1OYT - chains H and I of the 3 polymer chains in the assembly; structure by X-ray diffraction, 1.67 A resolution.

Chain H:
Protein: thrombin heavy chain
From: Homo sapiens
Notes: EC 3.4.21.5
UniProtKB: P00734 (THRB_HUMAN); the construct lacks a stretch of the UniProt sequence and is renumbered around it, so the offset changes along the chain: 16-36 = UniProt 364-384; 37-60 = UniProt 386-409; 61-77 = UniProt 419-435; 78-97 = UniProt 437-456; 7 more segments
Amino-acid sequence (259 residues; each row starts with the number of its first residue; note: 3 numbers in that range are skipped by the numbering (no residue carries them; nothing is unmodelled there); a row labelled like 60A-60I holds insertion residues (60A, then the next letters in order)):
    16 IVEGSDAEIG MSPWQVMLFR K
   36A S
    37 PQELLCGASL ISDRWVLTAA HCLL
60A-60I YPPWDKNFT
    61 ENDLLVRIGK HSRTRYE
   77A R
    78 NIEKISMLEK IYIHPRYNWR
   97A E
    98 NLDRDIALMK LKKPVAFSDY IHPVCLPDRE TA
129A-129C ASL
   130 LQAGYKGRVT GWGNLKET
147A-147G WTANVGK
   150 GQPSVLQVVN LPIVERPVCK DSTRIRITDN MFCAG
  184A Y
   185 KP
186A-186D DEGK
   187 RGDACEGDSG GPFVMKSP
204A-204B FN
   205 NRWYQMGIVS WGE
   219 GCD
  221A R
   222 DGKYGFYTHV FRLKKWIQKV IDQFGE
Disordered / not traced: 147A-147G, 246-247
Disulfide bonds: Cys42-Cys58, Cys168-Cys182, Cys191-Cys220
Bound ions: Ca2+: Lys169, Thr172, Phe204A; Na+: Arg221A, Lys224
Ligand contacts: FSN ((3asr,4rs,8asr,8brs)-4-(2-(4-fluorobenzyl)-1,3-dioxodeacahydropyrrolo[3,4-a] pyrrolizin-4-yl)benzamidine): His57, Tyr60A, Trp60D, Glu97A, Asn98, Leu99, Ile174, Asp189, Ala190, Glu192, Ser195, Val213, Ser214, Trp215, Gly216, Gly219, Cys220, Gly226

Chain I:
Protein: Hirudin IIB
UniProtKB: P28506 (ITHF_HIRME); residues 1-11 here correspond to UniProt positions 55-65 (UniProt number = residue number + 54)
Amino-acid sequence (11 residues; numbered 1 to 11; the number before each row is that of its first residue):
     1 XFEEIPEEYL Q
Disordered / not traced: 7-11
Construct notes: modified residue (1)
Modified / non-standard residues: SIN (succinic acid) at position 1

Chain H / chain I interface:
Pairs across the interface (20):
  Phe34(H) - Phe2(I)  hydrophobic
  Gln38(H) - Phe2(I)
  Gln38(H) - Glu3(I)
  Gln38(H) - Glu4(I)
  Gln38(H) - Ile5(I)
  Glu39(H) - Phe2(I)
  Leu40(H) - Phe2(I)
  Leu65(H) - Ile5(I)  hydrophobic
  Arg67(H) - Ile5(I)
  Arg73(H) - SIN_1(I)
  Arg73(H) - Phe2(I)
  Thr74(H) - SIN_1(I)
  Thr74(H) - Phe2(I)
  Thr74(H) - Glu3(I)  hydrogen bond (backbone-backbone)
  Arg75(H) - Glu3(I)
  Tyr76(H) - Glu3(I)  hydrogen bond (backbone-side chain)
  Tyr76(H) - Glu4(I)
  Tyr76(H) - Pro6(I)
  Ile82(H) - Ile5(I)  hydrophobic
  Gln151(H) - SIN_1(I)
Also at the interface, not in a pair above, chain H (13 interface residues in all): Met32

In short:
Chain H and chain I form an interface of 13 and 6 residues respectively; the contacts include 2 hydrogen
bonds. Among the polar pairs are Tyr76(H)-Glu3(I) and Thr74(H)-Glu3(I). Ligands of chain H: compound FSN.
Lys169(H), Thr172(H) and Phe204A(H) form the Ca2+ site.
Chain H is thrombin heavy chain (Homo sapiens) and chain I is Hirudin IIB; the structure, Complex of
recombinant human thrombin with a designed fluorinated inhibitor, was determined by X-ray diffraction.
